1RF5 - chain A; structure by X-ray diffraction, 2.30 A resolution.

Chain A:
Name: 5-enolpyruvylshikimate-3-phosphate synthase
From: Streptococcus pneumoniae
Notes: EC 2.5.1.19
Reference sequence: Q9S400 (AROA_STRPN); residues 1-427 here = UniProt positions 1-427
Sequence (427 residues; each row starts with the number of its first residue):
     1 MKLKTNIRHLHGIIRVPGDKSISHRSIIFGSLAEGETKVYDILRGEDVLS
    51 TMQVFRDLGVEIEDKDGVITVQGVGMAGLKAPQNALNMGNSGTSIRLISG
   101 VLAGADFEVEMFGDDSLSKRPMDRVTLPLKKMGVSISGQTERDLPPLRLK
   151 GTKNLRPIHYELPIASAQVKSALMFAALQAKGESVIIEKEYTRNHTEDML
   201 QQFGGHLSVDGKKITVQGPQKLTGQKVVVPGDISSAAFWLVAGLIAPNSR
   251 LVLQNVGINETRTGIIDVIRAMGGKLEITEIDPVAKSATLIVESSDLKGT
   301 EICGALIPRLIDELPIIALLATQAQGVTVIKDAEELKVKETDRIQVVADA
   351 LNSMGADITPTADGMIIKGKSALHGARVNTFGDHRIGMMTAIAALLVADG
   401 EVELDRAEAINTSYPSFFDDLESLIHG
UniProt features mapped onto this chain:
  - active site: D312 (Proton acceptor)
  - binding site (phosphoenolpyruvate): K20, G92, R120, Q168, R343, R385
  - binding site (3-phosphoshikimate): S21, R25, S166, A167, Q168, D312, K339

In short:
From UniProt: active-site residue D312, 6 phosphoenolpyruvate-binding residues and 7 residues binding
3-phosphoshikimate.
Chain A is 5-enolpyruvylshikimate-3-phosphate synthase (Streptococcus pneumoniae); the structure, Structural
Studies of Streptococcus pneumoniae EPSP Synthase in Unliganded State, was determined by X-ray diffraction
(same publication as 1RF4 and 1RF6).
